PDB entry 5HYR | X-ray diffraction, 2.27 A resolution | chains A and B of the 4 polymer chains in the assembly

[Chain A (and B)]
Name: Estrogen receptor
Organism: Homo sapiens
Notes: chain B of this document is another copy of the same molecule, construct and numbering; everything in this record applies to it too
Reference sequence: P03372 (ESR1_HUMAN), isoform P03372-3; residues 302-559 here correspond to UniProt positions 129-386 (UniProt number = residue number - 173)
Amino-acid sequence (258 residues; each row starts with the number of its first residue):
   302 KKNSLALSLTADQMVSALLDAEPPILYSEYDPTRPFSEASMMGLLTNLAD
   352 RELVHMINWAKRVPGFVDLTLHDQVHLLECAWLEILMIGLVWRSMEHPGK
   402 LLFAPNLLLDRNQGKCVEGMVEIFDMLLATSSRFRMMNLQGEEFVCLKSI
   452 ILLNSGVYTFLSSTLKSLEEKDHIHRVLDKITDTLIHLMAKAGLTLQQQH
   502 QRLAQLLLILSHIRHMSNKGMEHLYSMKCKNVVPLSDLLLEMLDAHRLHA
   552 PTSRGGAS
Disordered / not traced: 302-306, 462-472, 548, 550-559 (chain B: 302-306, 332-337, 461-472, 548-559)
Differences from the reference sequence: engineered mutation S537 (Tyr364 in P03372)
Ligand contacts: estradiol (EST): M343, L346, T347, L349, A350, E353, L384, L387, M388, L391, R394, F404, M421, I424, L428, G521, H524, L525

[Chain A / chain B interface]
Contacting residue pairs (52; chain A residue first):
  A430(A) - Y459(B)
  R434(A) - H476(B)
  I451(A) - L509(B)  hydrophobic
  N455(A) - L509(B)  hydrogen bond (side chain-backbone)
  N455(A) - S512(B)
  N455(A) - H513(B)  hydrogen bond
  S456(A) - H513(B)
  Y459(A) - A430(B)
  Y459(A) - R434(B)  hydrogen bond
  Y459(A) - I510(B)  hydrophobic
  Y459(A) - H513(B)
  H476(A) - R434(B)  hydrogen bond
  D480(A) - Q502(B)
  D480(A) - Q506(B)  hydrogen bond
  T483(A) - H501(B)
  T483(A) - A505(B)
  D484(A) - Q498(B)
  D484(A) - Q502(B)  hydrogen bond
  I487(A) - H501(B)
  L497(A) - L497(B)  hydrophobic
  H501(A) - T483(B)
  H501(A) - D484(B)  salt bridge
  H501(A) - I487(B)
  H501(A) - L504(B)
  Q502(A) - D480(B)
  Q502(A) - D484(B)  hydrogen bond
  L504(A) - H501(B)
  L504(A) - L504(B)  hydrophobic
  A505(A) - T483(B)
  A505(A) - L508(B)  hydrophobic
  Q506(A) - D480(B)  hydrogen bond
  L508(A) - A505(B)  hydrophobic
  L509(A) - I451(B)  hydrophobic
  L509(A) - N455(B)
  L509(A) - L508(B)  hydrophobic
  L511(A) - L509(B)  hydrophobic
  S512(A) - N455(B)
  S512(A) - L511(B)  hydrogen bond (side chain-backbone)
  S512(A) - S512(B)  hydrogen bond (side chain-backbone)
  S512(A) - R515(B)  hydrogen bond
  H513(A) - N455(B)  hydrogen bond
  H513(A) - S456(B)
  H513(A) - V458(B)
  H513(A) - R515(B)
  R515(A) - S512(B)  hydrogen bond
  R515(A) - H513(B)
  R515(A) - H516(B)
  H516(A) - R515(B)  hydrogen bond
  H516(A) - N519(B)  hydrogen bond
  N519(A) - H516(B)  hydrogen bond
  N519(A) - N519(B)  hydrogen bond
  H547(A) - K520(B)  hydrogen bond (backbone-side chain)
Interface residues without a listed pair, chain A (33 interface residues in all): M427, V458, L479, Q498, Q500, K520, L549
Interface residues without a listed pair, chain B (33 interface residues in all): E385, T460, L479, H547

[Summary]
The chain A/chain B interface involves 33 residues from each chain; the contacts include 18 hydrogen bonds and
1 salt bridge. Polar pairs include H501(A)-D484(B), N455(A)-L509(B) and N455(A)-H513(B). Ligands of chain A:
estradiol.
Both chains are Estrogen receptor (Homo sapiens). Entry 5HYR (Estrogen Receptor Alpha Ligand Binding Domain
Y537S Mutant in Complex with Stapled Peptide SRC2-SP2 and Estradiol) was determined by X-ray diffraction
together with 5DXE, 5DXB, 5DXG and 5DX3 from the same study.
